Entry 7KT6 (X-ray diffraction, 1.87 A resolution); this record covers chains A and T of the 4 polymer chains in the assembly.

== Chain A ==
Protein: DNA-directed DNA/RNA polymerase mu
Organism: Homo sapiens
Notes: EC 2.7.7.7
UniProtKB: Q9NP87 (DPOLM_HUMAN); aligned to UniProt positions 132-494 over residues 132-494
Sequence (356 residues; numbered 127 to 494; 12 numbers in that range are skipped by the numbering (no residue carries them; nothing is unmodelled there); the number before each row is that of its first residue):
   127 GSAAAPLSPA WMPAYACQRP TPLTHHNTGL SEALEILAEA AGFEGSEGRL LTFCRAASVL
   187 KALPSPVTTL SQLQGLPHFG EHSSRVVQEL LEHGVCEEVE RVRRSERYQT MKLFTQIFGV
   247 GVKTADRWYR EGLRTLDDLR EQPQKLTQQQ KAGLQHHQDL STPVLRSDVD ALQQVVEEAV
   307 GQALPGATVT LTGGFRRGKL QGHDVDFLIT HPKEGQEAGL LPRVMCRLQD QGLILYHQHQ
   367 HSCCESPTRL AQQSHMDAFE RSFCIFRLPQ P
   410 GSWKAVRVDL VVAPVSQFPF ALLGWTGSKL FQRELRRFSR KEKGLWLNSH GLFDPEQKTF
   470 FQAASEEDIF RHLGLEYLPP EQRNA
Not modelled in the structure: 127-137, 365-384
Construct notes: expression tag (127-131); linker (410)
Bound ions: Mn2+ site 1 near His219 (its only coordinating residue here); Na+: Thr241, Ile243, Val246 (shared with 1 residue of chain P); Mn2+ site 2: Asp330, Asp332 (together with glycolic acid) (shared with 1 residue of chain P); Mn2+ site 3: Asp330, Asp332, Asp418 (shared with 1 residue of chain P); Mn2+ site 4: Glu386, His459; Mn2+ site 5 near Ser458 (its only coordinating residue here)
Ligand contacts: glycolic acid (GOA): Gly319, Gly320, Arg323, Asp330, Asp332
Swiss-Prot annotation at these positions:
  - region: Arg323 to Asp332 (Involved in ssDNA binding)
  - binding site (Mg(2+)): Asp330, Asp332, Asp418
  - site: Gly433 (Responsible for the low discrimination between dNTP and rNTP)
Reported in the primary citation:
  - mutagenesis - K438D: unchanged catalytic activity on presence of Mn2+
  - mutagenesis - R445A: increased catalytic activity on dGTP misinsertion
  - mutagenesis - K438D: decreased catalytic activity on Mg2+-dependent dGTP:At
  - mutagenesis - K438D (23-fold): decreased catalytic activity on :Ct insertion

== Chain T ==
Molecule: 9-nt DNA strand
Sequence (9 nucleotides; each row starts with the number of its first residue):
     1 CGGCATACG
Bound ions: Mn2+ near DG2 (its only coordinating residue here)

== Interface between chain A and chain T ==
Contacting residue pairs - 23 pairs, chain A then chain T:
  Gly174(A) - DC4(T)  base contact
  Leu177(A) - DC4(T)  phosphate contact
  Leu177(A) - DA5(T)  phosphate contact
  Phe385(A) - DG9(T)  phosphate contact
  Glu386(A) - DC8(T)  sugar contact
  Glu386(A) - DG9(T)  hydrogen bond to the phosphate
  Arg387(A) - DA7(T)  hydrogen bond to the base
  Arg387(A) - DC8(T)  hydrogen bond to the sugar
  Arg387(A) - DG9(T)  hydrogen bond to the phosphate
  Phe389(A) - DG9(T)  sugar contact
  Lys438(A) - DA5(T)  base contact
  Arg442(A) - DA5(T)  salt bridge to the phosphate
  Arg445(A) - DA5(T)  hydrogen bond to the base
  Arg445(A) - DT6(T)  hydrogen bond to the base
  Arg446(A) - DA5(T)  sugar contact
  Arg449(A) - DT6(T)  salt bridge to the phosphate
  Lys450(A) - DG3(T)  hydrogen bond to the phosphate
  Lys450(A) - DC4(T)  salt bridge to the phosphate
  Leu456(A) - DT6(T)  sugar contact
  Asn457(A) - DT6(T)  phosphate contact
  Asn457(A) - DA7(T)  hydrogen bond to the phosphate
  His459(A) - DA7(T)  phosphate contact
  His459(A) - DC8(T)  sugar contact
Interface residues without a listed pair, chain A (17 interface residues in all): Arg181, Gln364

== In short ==
17 residues of chain A face 7 of chain T across their interface; the contacts include 8 hydrogen bonds and 3
salt bridges. Polar pairs include Arg387(A)-DA7(T), Arg445(A)-DA5(T) and Arg445(A)-DT6(T). The paper reports
that R445A of chain A increases catalytic activity on dGTP misinsertion; K438D of chain A reduces catalytic
activity on Mg2+-dependent dGTP:At.
Here chain A is DNA-directed DNA/RNA polymerase mu (Homo sapiens) and chain T is a 9-nt DNA strand. Entry 7KT6
(DNA Polymerase Mu, 8-oxodGTP:At Product State Ternary Complex, 10 mM Mn2+ (960min)) was determined by X-ray
diffraction together with 7KSS, 7KST, 7KSU, 7KSV, 7KSW, 7KSX and 25 further entries from the same study.
